Entry 7OT6 (X-ray diffraction, 3.20 A resolution); this record covers chains C and D of the 4 polymer chains in the assembly.

[Chain C]
Name: Reverse transcriptase/ribonuclease H
Organism: Human immunodeficiency virus type 1 group M subtype B (isolate BH10)
Notes: EC 2.7.7.49, 2.7.7.7, 3.1.26.13, 3.1.13.2
Reference sequence: P03366 (POL_HV1B1); residues 1-554 here correspond to UniProt positions 600-1153 (UniProt number = residue number + 599)
Chain sequence (556 residues; row label = number of the first residue in the row; numbers below 1 keep their minus sign (Met-1 is residue -1)):
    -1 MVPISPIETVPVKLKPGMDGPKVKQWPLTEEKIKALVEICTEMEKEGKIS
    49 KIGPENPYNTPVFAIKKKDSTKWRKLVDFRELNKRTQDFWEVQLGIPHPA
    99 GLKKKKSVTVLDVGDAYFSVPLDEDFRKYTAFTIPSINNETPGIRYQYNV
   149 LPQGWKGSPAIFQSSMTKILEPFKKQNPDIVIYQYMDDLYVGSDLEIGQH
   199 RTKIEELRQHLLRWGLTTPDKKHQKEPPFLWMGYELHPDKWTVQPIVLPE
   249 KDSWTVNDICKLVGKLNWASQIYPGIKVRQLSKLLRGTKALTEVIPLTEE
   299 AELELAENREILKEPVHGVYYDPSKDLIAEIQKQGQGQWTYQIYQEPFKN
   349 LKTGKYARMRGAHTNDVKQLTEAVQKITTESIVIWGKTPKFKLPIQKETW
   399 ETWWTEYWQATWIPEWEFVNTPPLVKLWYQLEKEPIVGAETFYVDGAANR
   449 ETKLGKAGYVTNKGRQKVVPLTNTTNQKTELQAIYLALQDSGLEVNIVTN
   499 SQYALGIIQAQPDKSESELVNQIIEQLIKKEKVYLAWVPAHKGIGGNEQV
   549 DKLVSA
Not modelled in the structure: -1
Sequence notes: initiating methionine (-1); expression tag (0); conflict Cys258 (Gln857 in P03366), Ser280 (Cys879 in P03366), Asn498 (Asp1097 in P03366)
UniProt features mapped onto this chain:
  - region: Phe227 to His235 (RT 'primer grip')
  - motif: Trp398 to Trp414 (Tryptophan repeat motif)
  - binding site (Mg(2+)): Asp110, Asp185, Asp186, Asp443, Glu478, Asp549
  - site: Trp401 (Essential for RT p66/p51 heterodimerization), Trp414 (Essential for RT p66/p51 heterodimerization), Phe440, Tyr441 (Cleavage)

[Chain D]
Name: Reverse transcriptase/ribonuclease H
Organism: Human immunodeficiency virus type 1 group M subtype B (isolate BH10)
Notes: EC 2.7.7.49, 2.7.7.7, 3.1.26.13, 3.1.13.2
Reference sequence: P03366 (POL_HV1B1); residues 1-428 here correspond to UniProt positions 600-1027 (UniProt number = residue number + 599)
Chain sequence (428 residues; row label = number of the first residue in the row):
     1 PISPIETVPVKLKPGMDGPKVKQWPLTEEKIKALVEICTEMEKEGKISKI
    51 GPENPYNTPVFAIKKKDSTKWRKLVDFRELNKRTQDFWEVQLGIPHPAGL
   101 KKKKSVTVLDVGDAYFSVPLDEDFRKYTAFTIPSINNETPGIRYQYNVLP
   151 QGWKGSPAIFQSSMTKILEPFKKQNPDIVIYQYMDDLYVGSDLEIGQHRT
   201 KIEELRQHLLRWGLTTPDKKHQKEPPFLWMGYELHPDKWTVQPIVLPEKD
   251 SWTVNDIQKLVGKLNWASQIYPGIKVRQLSKLLRGTKALTEVIPLTEEAE
   301 LELAENREILKEPVHGVYYDPSKDLIAEIQKQGQGQWTYQIYQEPFKNLK
   351 TGKYARMRGAHTNDVKQLTEAVQKITTESIVIWGKTPKFKLPIQKETWET
   401 WWTEYWQATWIPEWEFVNTPPLVKLWYQ
Not modelled in the structure: 1-3, 215-228
Sequence notes: conflict Ser280 (Cys879 in P03366)
UniProt features mapped onto this chain:
  - region: Phe227 to His235 (RT 'primer grip')
  - motif: Trp398 to Trp414 (Tryptophan repeat motif)
  - binding site (Mg(2+)): Asp110, Asp185, Asp186
  - site (Essential for RT p66/p51 heterodimerization): Trp401, Trp414

[Interface between chain C and chain D]
Contacting residue pairs (115; chain C residue first):
  Val8(C) with Glu53(D)
  Pro9(C) with Glu53(D)
  Gln85(C) with Glu53(D)
  Asp86(C) with Lys20(D), salt bridge; Pro55(D)
  Phe87(C) with Pro52(D)
  Trp88(C) with Val21(D); Lys22(D); Pro52(D), hydrogen bond (backbone-backbone); Asn54(D); Pro55(D); Asn57(D); Thr131(D); Arg143(D)
  Val90(C) with Pro140(D); Gly141(D), hydrogen bond (backbone-backbone); Arg143(D)
  Gln91(C) with Pro140(D)
  Leu92(C) with Pro133(D), hydrophobic; Asn137(D)
  Gly93(C) with Asn137(D), hydrogen bond (backbone-side chain)
  Ile94(C) with Asn137(D)
  Pro95(C) with Asn136(D); Asn137(D)
  His96(C) with Asn136(D), hydrogen bond (backbone-side chain)
  Gly99(C) with Asn136(D)
  Ala158(C) with Pro52(D)
  Ser162(C) with Pro52(D)
  Glu169(C) with Lys49(D), salt bridge
  Lys172(C) with Thr139(D)
  Ile180(C) with Glu138(D)
  Tyr181(C) with Asn136(D); Glu138(D)
  Gln182(C) with Glu138(D), hydrogen bond (backbone-backbone); Pro140(D)
  Arg358(C) with Glu396(D), salt bridge
  Gln373(C) with Glu396(D); Thr397(D), hydrogen bond
  Thr376(C) with Trp401(D)
  Ile380(C) with Leu26(D); Thr27(D)
  Val381(C) with Pro25(D), hydrophobic; Ile135(D); Asn136(D), hydrogen bond (backbone-backbone); Asn137(D)
  Ile382(C) with Ile135(D); Asn136(D)
  Trp383(C) with Ile135(D)
  Gly384(C) with Thr27(D); Glu28(D), hydrogen bond (backbone-backbone); Ile135(D)
  Thr386(C) with Trp401(D)
  Trp402(C) with Lys331(D), hydrogen bond (backbone-side chain); His361(D); Thr362(D); Asp364(D)
  Tyr405(C) with Lys331(D), hydrogen bond (backbone-side chain)
  Trp406(C) with Lys331(D); Asn418(D), hydrogen bond; Thr419(D); Pro420(D), hydrophobic; Pro421(D)
  Gln407(C) with Lys331(D), hydrogen bond (backbone-side chain); Pro392(D); Ile393(D); Gln394(D); Val417(D), hydrogen bond (side chain-backbone); Asn418(D)
  Ala408(C) with Asp364(D); Pro392(D), hydrogen bond (backbone-backbone); Ile393(D)
  Thr409(C) with Asp364(D)
  Trp410(C) with Thr362(D), hydrogen bond (side chain-backbone); Asn363(D); Trp401(D), hydrophobic; Tyr405(D)
  Pro412(C) with Trp401(D)
  Pro433(C) with Asn255(D); Thr290(D)
  Ile434(C) with Thr290(D)
  Val435(C) with Thr290(D)
  Thr439(C) with Ala288(D); Leu289(D), hydrogen bond (side chain-backbone)
  Tyr441(C) with Val254(D); Gln258(D), hydrogen bond; Thr286(D); Lys287(D), hydrogen bond (side chain-backbone)
  Val458(C) with Thr286(D)
  Thr459(C) with Thr286(D)
  Asn460(C) with Thr286(D); Lys287(D); Ala288(D)
  Asn494(C) with Leu289(D)
  Val496(C) with Gln258(D); Leu289(D), hydrophobic
  Gln500(C) with Trp266(D)
  Gly504(C) with Pro420(D)
  Gln507(C) with Pro421(D)
  Tyr532(C) with Asn255(D), hydrogen bond; Leu289(D), hydrophobic
  Val536(C) with Gln258(D)
  Pro537(C) with Gly262(D); Asn265(D)
  Lys540(C) with Asn265(D); Val276(D); Ser280(D), hydrogen bond (backbone-side chain)
  Gly541(C) with Ser280(D); Leu283(D)
  Ile542(C) with Leu283(D)
  Gly543(C) with Leu283(D), hydrogen bond (backbone-backbone); Arg284(D); Gly285(D)
  Gly544(C) with Gly285(D); Thr286(D)
  Gln547(C) with Arg284(D)
Also at the interface, not in a pair above, chain C (69 interface residues in all): Leu100, Ile159, Gln161, Thr165, Val179, Thr377, Thr403, Ala534, Trp535
Also at the interface, not in a pair above, chain D (66 interface residues in all): Ile50, Gly51, Ile132, Lys259, Val261, Gly333, Trp337, Val365, Leu368, Thr400

[Summary]
The interface between chain C and chain D involves 69 residues on one side and 66 on the other; the contacts
include 21 hydrogen bonds and 3 salt bridges. Among the polar pairs are Asp86(C)-Lys20(D), Glu169(C)-Lys49(D)
and Arg358(C)-Glu396(D).
Chain C is Reverse transcriptase/ribonuclease H and chain D is Reverse transcriptase/ribonuclease H, both from
Human immunodeficiency virus type 1 group M subtype B (isolate BH10); the structure, HIV-1 REVERSE
TRANSCRIPTASE COMPLEX WITH DNA AND inhibitor RMC-282, was determined by X-ray diffraction together with 7OTA,
7OTK, 7OTN, 7OTX, 7OTZ and 7OUT from the same study.
